3W2H - chain A; structure by X-ray diffraction, 1.75 A resolution.

[Chain A]
Protein: NADH-cytochrome b5 reductase 3
Organism: Sus scrofa
Notes: EC 1.6.2.2
Reference sequence: P83686 (NB5R3_PIG); residue numbers follow UniProt; this construct covers 2-272
Amino-acid sequence (271 residues; row label = number of the first residue in the row):
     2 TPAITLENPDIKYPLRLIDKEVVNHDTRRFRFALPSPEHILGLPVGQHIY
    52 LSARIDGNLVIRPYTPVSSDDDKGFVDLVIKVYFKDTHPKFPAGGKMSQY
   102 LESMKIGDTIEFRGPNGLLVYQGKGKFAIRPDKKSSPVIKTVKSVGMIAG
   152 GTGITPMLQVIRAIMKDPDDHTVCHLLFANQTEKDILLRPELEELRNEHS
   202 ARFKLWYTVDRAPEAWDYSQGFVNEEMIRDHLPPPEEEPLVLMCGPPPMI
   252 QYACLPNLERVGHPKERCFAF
Residues lining bound ligands:
  - FAD (flavin-adenine dinucleotide): His-49, Arg-63, Pro-64, Tyr-65, Thr-66, Val-80, Ile-81, Lys-82, Tyr-84, Phe-85, Thr-88, His-89, Phe-92, Gly-95, Gly-96, Lys-97, Met-98, Ser-99, Thr-153, Thr-156, Phe-272
  - NAD (nicotinamide-adenine-dinucleotide): Thr-66, Lys-82, Tyr-84, Gly-151, Gly-152, Thr-153, Gly-154, Thr-156, Pro-157, Ala-180, Asn-181, Gln-182, Asp-211, Phe-223, Cys-245, Gly-246, Pro-247, Pro-248, Pro-249, Met-250, Ala-254, Phe-272
UniProt features mapped onto this chain:
  - binding site (FAD): Arg-63, Pro-64, Tyr-65, Val-80, Lys-82, Tyr-84, Lys-97, Met-98, Ser-99, Thr-156
  - modified residue: Lys-13 (N6-acetyllysine), Tyr-14 (Phosphotyrosine), Lys-21 (N6-acetyllysine), Lys-91 (N6-acetyllysine)

[In short]
Chain A binds flavin-adenine dinucleotide and NAD. Curated annotation (UniProt) lists 10 FAD-binding residues.
Chain A is NADH-cytochrome b5 reductase 3 (Sus scrofa); the structure, Crystal structure of oxidation
intermediate (1min) of NADH-cytochrome b5 reductase from pig liver, was determined by X-ray diffraction (same
publication as 3W2E, 3W2F, 3W2G, 3W2I and 3W5H).
